PDB entry 9D6A | electron microscopy, 2.60 A resolution | chain A

Chain A:
Molecule: Excitatory amino acid transporter 3
From: Homo sapiens
UniProt: P43005 (EAA3_HUMAN); residue numbers follow UniProt; this construct covers 1-524
Chain sequence (526 residues; numbered -1 to 524; the number before each row is that of its first residue; numbers below 1 keep their minus sign (Gly-1 is residue -1)):
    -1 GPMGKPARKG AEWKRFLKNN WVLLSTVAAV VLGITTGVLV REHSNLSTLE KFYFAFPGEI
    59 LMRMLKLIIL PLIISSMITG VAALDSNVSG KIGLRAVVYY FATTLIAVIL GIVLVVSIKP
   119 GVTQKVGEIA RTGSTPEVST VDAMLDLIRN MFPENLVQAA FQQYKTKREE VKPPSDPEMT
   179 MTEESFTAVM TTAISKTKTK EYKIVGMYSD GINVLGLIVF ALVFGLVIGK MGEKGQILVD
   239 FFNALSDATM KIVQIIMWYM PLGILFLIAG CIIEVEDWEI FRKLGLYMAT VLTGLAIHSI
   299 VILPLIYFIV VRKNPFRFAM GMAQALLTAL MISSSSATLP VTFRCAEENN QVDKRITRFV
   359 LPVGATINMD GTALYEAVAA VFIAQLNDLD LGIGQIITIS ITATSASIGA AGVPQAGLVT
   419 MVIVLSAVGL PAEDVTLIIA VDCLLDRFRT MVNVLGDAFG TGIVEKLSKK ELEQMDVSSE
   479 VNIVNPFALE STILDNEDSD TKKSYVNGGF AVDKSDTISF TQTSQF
Not modelled in the structure: -1 to 16, 120-136, 169-199, 471-524
Construct notes: expression tag (-1 to 0); engineered mutation Ala9 (Cys in P43005), Ala100 (Cys in P43005), Ala158 (Cys in P43005), Thr178 (Asn in P43005), Thr195 (Asn in P43005), Ala219 (Cys in P43005), Trp256 (Cys in P43005), Cys269 (Lys in P43005), Cys441 (Trp in P43005)
Bound ions: Na+ site 1: Tyr98, Thr101, Thr102, Asn366, Asp368; Hg2+: Cys269, Cys441; Na+ site 2: Gly362, Asn366, Asn451, Asp455; Na+ site 3: Thr364, Ser405, Ile406, Ala408
Small-molecule neighbours: cysteine (CYS): Ser331, Ser332, Ser333, Met367, Thr370, Ala409, Gly410, Val411, Pro412, Gln413, Ala414, Gly415, Asp444, Arg447, Thr448, Asn451
Curated features (UniProtKB/Swiss-Prot):
  - binding site (Na(+)): Tyr98, Thr101, Thr102, Gly362, Thr364, Asn366, Asp368, Ser405, Ile406, Ala408, Asn451, Asp455
  - binding site (L-aspartate): Ser331, Ser333, Thr370, Val411, Arg447, Thr448, Asn451
  - modified residue (Phosphoserine): Ser517, Ser522
  - glycosylation: Asn43 (N-linked (GlcNAc...) asparagine)
  - natural variant: Ile395 (deletion: In DCBXA), Arg445 (R445W: In DCBXA)
From the paper describing this entry:
  - binding site for cysteine: Ser333, Asp444, Arg447, Asn451
  - conformationally variable residues (side-chain flip): Arg447
  - specificity-determining residues: Asp444, Arg447, Asn451 (proposed by the authors, not directly observed)
  - Na+ coordination: Thr364, Met367, Ser405, Ile406, Ala408
  - mutagenesis - R447C: abolished binding to acidic amino acids (citing earlier work)

In short:
Ligands of chain A: cysteine. Tyr98, Thr101, Thr102, Asn366 and Asp368 form the Na+ site 1. The Hg2+ site is
built by Cys269 and Cys441. UniProt lists 12 Na+-binding residues and 7 L-aspartate-binding residues. From the
paper: a binding site for cysteine at Ser333, Asp444 and Arg447 among others; R447C abolishes binding to
acidic amino acids.
Chain A is Excitatory amino acid transporter 3 (Homo sapiens); the structure, Human excitatory amino acid
transporter 3 (EAAT3) with bound L-Cysteine in an intermediate outward facing state, was determined by
electron microscopy (same publication as 9D66, 9D67, 9D68 and 9D69).
